Entry 4OMJ (X-ray diffraction, 1.60 A resolution); this record covers chain A.

== Chain A ==
Protein: SEC14-like protein 2
From: Homo sapiens
Reference sequence: O76054 (S14L2_HUMAN); residues 1-275 here = UniProt positions 1-275
Sequence (278 residues; row label = number of the first residue in the row; numbers below 1 keep their minus sign (Gly-2 is residue -2)):
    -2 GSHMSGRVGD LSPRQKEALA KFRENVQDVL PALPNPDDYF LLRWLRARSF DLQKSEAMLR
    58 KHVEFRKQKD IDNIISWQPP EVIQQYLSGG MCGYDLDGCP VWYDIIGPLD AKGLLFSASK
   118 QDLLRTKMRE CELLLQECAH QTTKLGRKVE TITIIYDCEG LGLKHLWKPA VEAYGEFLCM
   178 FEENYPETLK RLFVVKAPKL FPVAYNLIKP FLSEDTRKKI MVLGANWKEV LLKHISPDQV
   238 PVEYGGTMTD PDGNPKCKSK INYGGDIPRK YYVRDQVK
Not modelled in the structure: -2 to 0, 275
Differences from the reference sequence: expression tag (-2 to 0)
Small-molecule neighbours: 2,3-Oxidosqualene (2TX; (3S)-2,2-dimethyl-3-[(3E,7E,11E,15E)-3,7,12,16,20-pentamethylhenicosa-3,7,11,15,19-pentaen-1-yl]oxirane): Leu84, Asp101, Ile103, Leu106, Ala108, Leu111, Leu112, Leu120, Leu121, Lys124, Ile151, Tyr153, Cys155, Leu158, His162, Ala167, Val168, Ala170, Tyr171, Phe174, Leu175, Phe178, Leu189, Phe198, Ala201, Tyr202, Ile205, Leu209, Thr213, Ile217

== Overview ==
Chain A binds 2,3-Oxidosqualene.
Chain A is SEC14-like protein 2 (Homo sapiens); the structure, Crystal structure of SPF bound to
2,3-oxidosqualene, was determined by X-ray diffraction together with 4OMK from the same study.
